PDB entry 2E9X | X-ray diffraction, 2.30 A resolution | chains B and D of the 4 polymer chains in the assembly

== Chain B ==
Molecule: DNA replication complex GINS protein PSF2
From: Homo sapiens
UniProtKB: Q9Y248 (PSF2_HUMAN); numbering as in UniProt (aligned over 1-185)
Sequence (185 residues; numbered 1 to 185; the number before each row is that of its first residue):
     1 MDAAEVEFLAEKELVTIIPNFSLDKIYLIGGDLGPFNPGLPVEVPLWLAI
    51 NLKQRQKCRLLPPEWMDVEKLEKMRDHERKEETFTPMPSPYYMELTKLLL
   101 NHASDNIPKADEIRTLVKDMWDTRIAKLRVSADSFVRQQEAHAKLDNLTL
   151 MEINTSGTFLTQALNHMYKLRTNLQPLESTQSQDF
Not modelled in the structure: 176-185
Swiss-Prot annotation at these positions:
  - modified residue: Met1 (N-acetylmethionine), Thr180 (Phosphothreonine), Ser182 (Phosphoserine)
  - cross-link: Lys109 (Glycyl lysine isopeptide (Lys-Gly) (interchain with G-Cter in SUMO2))

== Chain D ==
Molecule: GINS complex subunit 4
From: Homo sapiens
UniProtKB: Q9BRT9 (Q9BRT9_HUMAN); numbering as in UniProt (aligned over 1-223)
Sequence (223 residues; numbered 1 to 223; the number before each row is that of its first residue):
     1 MTEEVDFLGQDSDGGSEEVVLTPAELIERLEQAWMNEKFAPELLESKPEI
    51 VECVMEQLEHMEENLRRAKREDLKVSIHQMEMERIRYVLSSYLRCRLMKI
   101 EKFFPHVLEKEKTRPEGEPSSLSPEELAFAREFMANTESYLKNVALKHMP
   151 PNLQKVDLFRAVPKPDLDSYVFLRVRERQENILVEPDTDEQRDYVIDLEK
   201 GSQHLIRYKTIAPLVASGAVQLI
Not modelled in the structure: 1-20, 65-70
Swiss-Prot annotation at these positions:
  - modified residue: Met1 (N-acetylmethionine), Thr2 (N-acetylthreonine), Ser12 (Phosphoserine), Ser16 (Phosphoserine)

== Chain B / chain D interface ==
Contacting residue pairs (76; chain B residue first):
  Met1(B) with Met35(D), hydrophobic; Lys38(D); Phe39(D), hydrophobic
  Glu5(B) with Trp34(D); Lys38(D), salt bridge; Tyr87(D), hydrogen bond; Ser91(D)
  Phe8(B) with Glu31(D); Arg84(D), hydrogen bond (backbone-side chain); Val88(D), hydrophobic
  Glu11(B) with Arg84(D), salt bridge
  Lys12(B) with Glu28(D), salt bridge; Glu31(D), salt bridge; Arg84(D)
  Phe21(B) with Leu73(D), hydrophobic
  Leu23(B) with Leu73(D), hydrophobic
  Asp24(B) with Lys74(D)
  Lys25(B) with Lys74(D)
  Ile26(B) with Lys74(D); Ile77(D), hydrophobic
  Tyr27(B) with His78(D)
  Leu28(B) with Ile77(D), hydrophobic; His78(D); Glu81(D)
  Ile29(B) with Pro23(D); Ile27(D), hydrophobic; Gln57(D); Glu81(D), hydrogen bond (backbone-side chain); Ile85(D), hydrophobic
  Gly30(B) with Ala24(D)
  Trp47(B) with Ile77(D); Met80(D), hydrophobic; Arg84(D)
  Leu48(B) with Ile77(D), hydrophobic
  Asn51(B) with Met80(D), hydrogen bond
  Arg55(B) with Ser76(D), hydrogen bond
  Lys57(B) with Leu73(D)
  Ala141(B) with Tyr170(D); Val184(D), hydrophobic; Pro186(D), hydrophobic
  His142(B) with Ile196(D); His204(D), hydrogen bond; Leu205(D)
  Ala143(B) with His204(D); Leu205(D), hydrogen bond (backbone-backbone)
  Lys144(B) with Gln203(D); His204(D)
  Leu145(B) with Phe172(D), hydrophobic; Gln203(D), hydrogen bond (backbone-backbone); His204(D); Leu205(D)
  Asp146(B) with Ser202(D); Gln203(D), hydrogen bond (side chain-backbone)
  Leu148(B) with Gln203(D), hydrogen bond (backbone-side chain)
  Leu150(B) with Met35(D), hydrophobic; Ile223(D)
  Ile153(B) with Phe172(D), hydrophobic; Gln203(D); Ile223(D), hydrophobic
  Gly157(B) with Phe172(D)
  Thr161(B) with Tyr170(D); Phe172(D)
  Leu164(B) with Tyr170(D), hydrophobic; Leu205(D), hydrophobic
  Asn165(B) with Asp168(D); Ser169(D); Tyr170(D), hydrogen bond (side chain-backbone)
  Tyr168(B) with Asp168(D); Pro186(D); Arg207(D)
  Lys169(B) with Asp166(D), salt bridge
  Arg171(B) with Pro186(D); Asp187(D); Arg192(D)
  Thr172(B) with Thr188(D)
  Gln175(B) with Thr188(D), hydrogen bond
Interface residues without a listed pair, chain B (45 interface residues in all): Leu9, Leu52, Phe135, Gln139, Glu140, Asn147, Asn154, Leu160
Interface residues without a listed pair, chain D (44 interface residues in all): Met61, Val171, Glu185, Tyr194, Ile206

== In short ==
The interface between chain B and chain D involves 45 residues on one side and 44 on the other; the contacts
include 12 hydrogen bonds and 5 salt bridges. Polar contacts include Glu5(B)-Lys38(D), Glu11(B)-Arg84(D) and
Lys12(B)-Glu28(D).
Chain B is DNA replication complex GINS protein PSF2 and chain D is GINS complex subunit 4, both from Homo
sapiens; the structure, The crystal structure of human GINS core complex, was determined by X-ray diffraction.
